PDB entry 8YAR | electron microscopy, 3.60 A resolution | chains B and D of the 6 polymer chains in the assembly

# Chain B
Molecule: Tubulin alpha-3 chain
Source organism: Caenorhabditis elegans
Notes: EC 3.6.5.-
UniProt: P91910 (TBA3_CAEEL); numbering as in UniProt (aligned over 1-450)
Sequence (450 residues; row label = number of the first residue in the row):
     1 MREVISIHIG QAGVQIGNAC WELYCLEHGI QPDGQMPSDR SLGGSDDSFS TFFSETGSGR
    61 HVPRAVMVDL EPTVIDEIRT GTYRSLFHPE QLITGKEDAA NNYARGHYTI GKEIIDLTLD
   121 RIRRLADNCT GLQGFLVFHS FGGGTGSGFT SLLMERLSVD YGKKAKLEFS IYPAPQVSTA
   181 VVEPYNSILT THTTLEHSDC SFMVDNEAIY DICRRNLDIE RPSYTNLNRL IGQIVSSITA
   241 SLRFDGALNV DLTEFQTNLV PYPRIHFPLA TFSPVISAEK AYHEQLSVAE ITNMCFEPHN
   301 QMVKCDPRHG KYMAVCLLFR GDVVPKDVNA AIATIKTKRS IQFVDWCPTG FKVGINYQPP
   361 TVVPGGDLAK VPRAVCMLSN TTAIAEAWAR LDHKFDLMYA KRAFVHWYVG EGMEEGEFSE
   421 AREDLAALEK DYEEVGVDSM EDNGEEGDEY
Disordered / not traced: 440-450
Construct notes: engineered mutation Arg40 (Lys in P91910)
Small-molecule neighbours: GTP (guanosine-5'-triphosphate): Gly10, Gln11, Ala12, Gln15, Ile16, Asp69, Glu71, Asp98, Asn101, Ser140, Gly143, Gly144, Thr145, Gly146, Ile171, Thr179, Asn206, Tyr224, Leu227, Asn228, Ile231

# Chain D
Molecule: Tubulin beta-1 chain
Source organism: Caenorhabditis elegans
UniProt: P12456 (TBB1_CAEEL); numbering as in UniProt (aligned over 1-441)
Sequence (441 residues; numbered 1 to 441; the number before each row is that of its first residue):
     1 MREIVHIQAG QCGNQIGSKF WEVISDEHGI DPSGQYVGDS DLQLERINVY YNEAGSNKYV
    61 PRAVLVDLEP GTMDSVRSGP FGQLFRPDNY VFGQSGAGNN WAKGHYTEGA ELVDNVLDVV
   121 RKEAESTDCL QGFQLTHSLG GGTGSGMGTL LISKIREEYP DRIMNTFSVV PSPKVSDTVV
   181 EPYNATLSVH QLVENTDSTF CIDNEALYDI CFRTLKLTTP TYGDLNHLVS ATMSGVTTCL
   241 RFPGQLNADL RKLAVNMVPF PRLHFFMPGF APLTSRSNQQ YRAITVPELT QQCFDAKNMM
   301 AACDPRHGRY LTAAAIFRGR MSMKEVDEQM LNIQNKNSSY FVDWIPNNVK TAVCDIPPRG
   361 LKMSATFIGN STAIQELFKR ISEQFTAMFR RKAFLHWYTG EGMDEMEFTE AESNMNDLVS
   421 EYQQYQEAAA DEDAAEAFDG E
Disordered / not traced: 428-441
Small-molecule neighbours: phosphomethylphosphonic acid guanylate ester (G2P): Gly10, Gln11, Cys12, Gln15, Asp67, Glu69, Thr72, Gly96, Ala97, Gly98, Asn99, Ser138, Gly140, Gly141, Gly142, Thr143, Gly144, Asp177, Glu181, Asn204, Tyr222, Leu225, Asn226
Swiss-Prot annotation at these positions:
  - binding site (GTP): Gln11, Glu69, Ser138, Gly142, Thr143, Gly144, Asn204, Asn226
  - binding site (Mg(2+)): Glu69

# Chain B / chain D interface
Residue-residue contacts (56; chain B residue first):
  Leu248(B) with Asp177(D)
  Thr253(B) with Gly98(D)
  Glu254(B) with Gly98(D); Asn99(D), hydrogen bond
  Gln256(B) with Trp397(D)
  Thr257(B) with Gly98(D); Phe394(D); Trp397(D)
  Asn258(B) with Thr178(D); Val179(D), hydrogen bond (side chain-backbone); Phe394(D)
  Val260(B) with Phe394(D); His396(D); Trp397(D), hydrogen bond (backbone-side chain)
  Pro261(B) with Ala393(D); Phe394(D), hydrophobic; His396(D), hydrogen bond (backbone-side chain)
  Tyr262(B) with Arg391(D), hydrogen bond (side chain-backbone); Lys392(D); Ala393(D); His396(D)
  Val324(B) with Thr219(D); Thr221(D)
  Pro325(B) with Tyr208(D); Tyr222(D), hydrophobic
  Lys326(B) with Tyr208(D); Phe212(D); Leu217(D); Thr218(D); Thr219(D); Pro220(D)
  Asn329(B) with Val175(D); Asp177(D); Tyr208(D)
  Trp346(B) with Ala387(D); Met388(D); Arg391(D); Ala393(D), hydrophobic
  Cys347(B) with Val179(D), hydrophobic
  Thr349(B) with Ser176(D), hydrogen bond; Thr178(D); Val179(D); Met388(D)
  Gly350(B) with Val179(D)
  Phe351(B) with Asp177(D); Thr178(D); Val179(D)
  Lys352(B) with Asn99(D); Asp177(D); Thr178(D), hydrogen bond; Val179(D)
  Val353(B) with Asp177(D), hydrogen bond (backbone-backbone)
  Glu434(B) with Arg391(D), hydrogen bond (backbone-side chain)
  Val435(B) with Arg391(D), hydrogen bond (backbone-side chain)
  Val437(B) with Arg391(D)
  Ser439(B) with Arg390(D)
Also at the interface, not in a pair above, chain B (32 interface residues in all): Arg2, Gln133, Ala247, Asn249, Asp251, Pro263, Ile332, Pro348
Also at the interface, not in a pair above, chain D (34 interface residues in all): Gln11, Glu69, Gly71, Ser95, Gly96, Ala97, Lys103, Val180, Glu181, Pro182

# Overview
32 residues of chain B face 34 of chain D across their interface; the contacts include 10 hydrogen bonds.
Polar contacts include Glu254(B)-Asn99(D), Asn258(B)-Val179(D) and Val260(B)-Trp397(D). Chain B binds GTP.
Chain D binds phosphomethylphosphonic acid guanylate ester.
Chain B is Tubulin alpha-3 chain and chain D is Tubulin beta-1 chain, both from Caenorhabditis elegans; the
structure, ATAT-2 bound K40R MEC-12/MEC-7 microtubule, was determined by electron microscopy, deposited
together with 8Y9F, 8YAJ and 8YAL.
